Entry 5G4C (X-ray diffraction, 2.10 A resolution); this record covers chains A and F.

Chain A:
Protein: NAD-dependent protein deacetylase sirtuin-2
Organism: Homo sapiens
Notes: EC 3.5.1.-; fragment: catalytic domain, residues 34-356
UniProtKB: Q8IXJ6 (SIR2_HUMAN); residue numbers follow UniProt; this construct covers 34-356
Sequence (323 residues; row label = number of the first residue in the row):
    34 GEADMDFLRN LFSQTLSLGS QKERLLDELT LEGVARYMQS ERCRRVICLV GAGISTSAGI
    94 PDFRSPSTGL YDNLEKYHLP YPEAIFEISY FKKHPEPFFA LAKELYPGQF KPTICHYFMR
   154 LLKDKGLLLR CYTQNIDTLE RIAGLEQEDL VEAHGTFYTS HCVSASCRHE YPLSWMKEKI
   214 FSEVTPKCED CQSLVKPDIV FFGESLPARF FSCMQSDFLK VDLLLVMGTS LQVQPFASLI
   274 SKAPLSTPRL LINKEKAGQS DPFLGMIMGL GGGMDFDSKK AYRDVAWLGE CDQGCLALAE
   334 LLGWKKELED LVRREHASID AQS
Unresolved in the structure: 34-53, 100, 293-304, 356
Bound ions: Zn2+: Cys195, Cys200, Cys221, Cys224
Ligand contacts: carba-nicotinamide-adenine-dinucleotide (CNA): Gly84, Ala85, Gly86, Ser88, Thr89, Ile93, Pro94, Asp95, Phe96, Arg97, Ser98, Leu103, Gln167, Asn168, Ile169, Asp170, His187, Gly261, Thr262, Ser263, Leu264, Val266, Asn286, Lys287, Glu288, Gly322, Glu323, Cys324
Swiss-Prot annotation at these positions:
  - motif: Leu41 to Leu51 (Nuclear export signal)
  - active site: His187 (Proton acceptor)
  - binding site (NAD(+)): Ala85 to Thr89, Asp95 to Arg97, Gln167 to Asp170, Thr262, Ser263, Asn286 to Glu288, Cys324
  - binding site (Zn(2+)): Cys195, Cys200, Cys221, Cys224
  - modified residue (Phosphoserine): Ser53, Ser100, Ser207
Reported in the primary citation:
  - binding site for SIRT2 (chain F): Phe96, Phe119, His187, Ile232
  - catalytic residues: His187
  - specificity-determining residues: Phe119
  - mutagenesis - F119A: decreased catalytic activity on 4-ONyl and acetyl peptides
  - mutagenesis - F119A: decreased catalytic activity on extracted histones

Chain F:
Protein: SIRT2
Organism: Homo sapiens
Sequence (5 residues; each row starts with the number of its first residue):
     1 RAAKT
Modified / non-standard residues: Lys4 (4-oxononanoyl)lysine; 6G4)

How chain A and chain F interact:
Pairs across the interface - 26 pairs, chain A then chain F:
  Phe96(A) with Lys4(F)
  Phe119(A) with Lys4(F)
  Leu138(A) with Lys4(F)
  Ile169(A) with Lys4(F)
  His187(A) with Lys4(F)
  Ile232(A) with Lys4(F)
  Val233(A) with Lys4(F)
  Phe234(A) with Lys4(F)
  Phe235(A) with Ala2(F), hydrophobic; Ala3(F); Lys4(F)
  Gly236(A) with Ala3(F), hydrogen bond (backbone-backbone)
  Glu237(A) with Lys4(F); Thr5(F), hydrogen bond (backbone-backbone)
  Ser238(A) with Thr5(F)
  Leu239(A) with Lys4(F); Thr5(F)
  Gln265(A) with Arg1(F); Ala2(F)
  Val266(A) with Ala2(F); Lys4(F)
  Gln267(A) with Arg1(F); Ala2(F), hydrogen bond (backbone-backbone); Ala3(F); Lys4(F), hydrogen bond (backbone-backbone)
  Pro268(A) with Lys4(F)
Other interface residues (no listed pair), chain A (18 interface residues in all): Phe244

Overview:
Chain A and chain F form an interface of 18 and 5 residues respectively, with 4 hydrogen bonds. Main-chain
hydrogen bonds include Gly236(A)-Ala3(F), Glu237(A)-Thr5(F) and Gln267(A)-Ala2(F). Chain A binds
carba-nicotinamide-adenine-dinucleotide. The paper reports the catalytic residue His187(A); F119A of chain A
reduces catalytic activity on 4-ONyl and acetyl peptides.
Chain A is NAD-dependent protein deacetylase sirtuin-2 and chain F is SIRT2, both from Homo sapiens; the
structure, Human SIRT2 catalyse short chain fatty acyl lysine, was determined by X-ray diffraction.
